PDB entry 6H67 | electron microscopy, 3.60 A resolution | chains A and T of the 17 polymer chains in the assembly

# Chain A
Name: DNA-directed RNA polymerase I subunit RPA190
Source organism: Saccharomyces cerevisiae (strain ATCC 204508 / S288c)
Notes: EC 2.7.7.6
Reference sequence: P10964 (RPA1_YEAST); residue numbers follow UniProt; this construct covers 1-1664
Amino-acid sequence (1664 residues; row label = number of the first residue in the row):
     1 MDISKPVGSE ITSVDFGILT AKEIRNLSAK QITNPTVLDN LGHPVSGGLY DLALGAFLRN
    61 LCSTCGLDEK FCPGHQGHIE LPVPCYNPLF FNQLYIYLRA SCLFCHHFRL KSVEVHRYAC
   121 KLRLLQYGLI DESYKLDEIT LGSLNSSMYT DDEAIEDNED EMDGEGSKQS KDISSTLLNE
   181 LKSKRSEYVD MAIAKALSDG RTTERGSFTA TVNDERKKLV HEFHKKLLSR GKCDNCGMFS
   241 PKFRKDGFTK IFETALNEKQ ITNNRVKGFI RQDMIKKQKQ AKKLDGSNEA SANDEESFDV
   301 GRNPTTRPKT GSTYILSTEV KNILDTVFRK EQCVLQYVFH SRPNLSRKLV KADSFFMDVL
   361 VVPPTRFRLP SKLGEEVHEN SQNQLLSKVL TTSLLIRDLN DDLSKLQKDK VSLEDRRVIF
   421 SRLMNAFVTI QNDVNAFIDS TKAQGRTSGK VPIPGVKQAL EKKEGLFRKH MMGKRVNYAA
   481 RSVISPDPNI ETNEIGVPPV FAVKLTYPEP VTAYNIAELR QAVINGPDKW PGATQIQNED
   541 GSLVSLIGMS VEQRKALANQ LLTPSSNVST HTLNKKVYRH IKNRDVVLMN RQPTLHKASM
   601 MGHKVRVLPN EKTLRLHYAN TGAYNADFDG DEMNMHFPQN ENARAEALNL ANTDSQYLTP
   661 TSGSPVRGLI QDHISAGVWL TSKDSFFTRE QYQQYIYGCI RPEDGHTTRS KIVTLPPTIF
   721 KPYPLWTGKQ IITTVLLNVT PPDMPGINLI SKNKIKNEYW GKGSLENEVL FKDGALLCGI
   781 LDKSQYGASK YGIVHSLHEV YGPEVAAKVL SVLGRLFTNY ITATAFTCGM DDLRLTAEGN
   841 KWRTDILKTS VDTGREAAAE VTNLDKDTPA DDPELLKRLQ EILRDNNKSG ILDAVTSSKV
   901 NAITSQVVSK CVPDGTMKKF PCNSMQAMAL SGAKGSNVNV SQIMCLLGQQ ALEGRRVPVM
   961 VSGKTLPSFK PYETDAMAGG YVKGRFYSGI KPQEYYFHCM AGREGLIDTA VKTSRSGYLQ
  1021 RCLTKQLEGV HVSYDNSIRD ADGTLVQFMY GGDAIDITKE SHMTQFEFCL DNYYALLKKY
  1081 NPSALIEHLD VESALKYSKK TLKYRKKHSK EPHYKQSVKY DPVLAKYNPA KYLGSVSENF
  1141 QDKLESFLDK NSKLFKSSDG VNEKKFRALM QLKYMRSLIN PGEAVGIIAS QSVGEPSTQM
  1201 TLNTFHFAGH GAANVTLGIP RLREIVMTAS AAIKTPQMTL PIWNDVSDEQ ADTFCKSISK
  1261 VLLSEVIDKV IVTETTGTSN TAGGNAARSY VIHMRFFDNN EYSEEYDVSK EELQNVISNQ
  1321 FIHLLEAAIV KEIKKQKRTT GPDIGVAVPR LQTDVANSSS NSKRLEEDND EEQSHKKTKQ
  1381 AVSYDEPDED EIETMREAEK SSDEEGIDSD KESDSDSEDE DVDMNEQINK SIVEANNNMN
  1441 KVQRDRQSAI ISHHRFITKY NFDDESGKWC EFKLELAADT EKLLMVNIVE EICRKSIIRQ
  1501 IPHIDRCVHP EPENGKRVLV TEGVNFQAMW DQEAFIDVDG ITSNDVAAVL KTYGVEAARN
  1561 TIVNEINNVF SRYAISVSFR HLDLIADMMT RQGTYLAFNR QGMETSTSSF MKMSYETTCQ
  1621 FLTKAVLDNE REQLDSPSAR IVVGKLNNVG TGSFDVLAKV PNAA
Unresolved in the structure: 142-173, 269-311, 373-376, 1209-1212, 1275-1287, 1338-1440, 1663-1664
Swiss-Prot annotation at these positions:
  - region: Pro992 to Glu1004 (Bridging helix)
  - binding site (Zn(2+)): Cys62, Cys65, Cys72, His75, Cys102, Cys105, Cys233, Cys236
  - binding site (Mg(2+)): Asp627, Asp629, Asp631
  - modified residue (Phosphoserine): Ser889, Ser1636
Bound ions: Zn2+ site 1: Cys62, Cys65, Cys72, His75; Zn2+ site 2: Cys102, Cys105, Cys233, Cys236; Mg2+: Asp627, Asp629, Asp631 (shared with 1 residue of chain R)
From the paper describing this entry:
  - binding site for Template DNA (chain T): Lys462, Lys463, Arg468, Ser1014, Arg1021
  - conformationally variable residues (side-chain flip): Lys462, Lys463
  - specificity-determining residues: Arg1015 (proposed by the authors, not directly observed)

# Chain T
Molecule: Template DNA
Sequence (51 nucleotides; numbered 1 to 51; the number before each row is that of its first residue):
     1 CGCTCTGCTC CTTCTCCXTC CTCTCGATGG CTATGAGATC AACTAGGCTG C
Unresolved in the structure: 1-6, 28-51
Modified / non-standard residues: TTD (cis-syn cyclobutane thymine dimer) at position 18

# How chain A and chain T interact
Residue-residue contacts (20; chain A residue first):
  Arg230(A) - DG7(T)  salt bridge to the phosphate
  His378(A) - DA27(T)  hydrogen bond to the base
  Lys442(A) - DT15(T)  salt bridge to the phosphate
  Lys462(A) - TTD_18(T)  phosphate contact
  Lys463(A) - TTD_18(T)  base contact
  Lys463(A) - DT19(T)  salt bridge to the phosphate
  Lys463(A) - DC20(T)  salt bridge to the phosphate
  Arg468(A) - TTD_18(T)  base contact
  Arg475(A) - DC21(T)  salt bridge to the phosphate
  Arg481(A) - DC21(T)  sugar contact
  Gln592(A) - DC20(T)  sugar contact
  Ser1014(A) - TTD_18(T)  hydrogen bond to the phosphate
  Ser1014(A) - DT19(T)  sugar contact
  Tyr1018(A) - TTD_18(T)  base contact
  Arg1021(A) - TTD_18(T)  base contact
  Glu1616(A) - DC17(T)  phosphate contact
  Glu1616(A) - TTD_18(T)  phosphate contact
  Thr1617(A) - DC16(T)  phosphate contact
  Thr1617(A) - DC17(T)  phosphate contact
  Gln1620(A) - DC17(T)  phosphate contact
Interface residues without a listed pair, chain A (19 interface residues in all): Lys245, Pro593, Arg1600, Tyr1615

# Summary
Chain A and chain T form an interface of 19 and 9 residues respectively, with 2 hydrogen bonds and 5 salt
bridges. Polar contacts include His378(A)-DA27(T), Ser1014(A)-TTD_18(T) and Arg230(A)-DG7(T). The paper
reports a binding site for Template DNA (chain T) at Lys462(A), Lys463(A) and Arg468(A) among others; the
specificity determinant Arg1015(A).
Here chain A is DNA-directed RNA polymerase I subunit RPA190 (Saccharomyces cerevisiae (strain ATCC 204508 /
S288c)) and chain T is Template DNA. Entry 6H67 (Yeast RNA polymerase I elongation complex stalled by
cyclobutane pyrimidine dimer (CPD)) was determined by electron microscopy (same publication as 6H68).
